Entry 3G3V (X-ray diffraction, 2.10 A resolution); this record covers chain A.

# Chain A
Protein: Lysozyme
Organism: Enterobacteria phage T4
Notes: EC 3.2.1.17
Reference sequence: P00720 (LYS_BPT4); numbering as in UniProt (aligned over 1-164)
Chain sequence (164 residues; each row starts with the number of its first residue):
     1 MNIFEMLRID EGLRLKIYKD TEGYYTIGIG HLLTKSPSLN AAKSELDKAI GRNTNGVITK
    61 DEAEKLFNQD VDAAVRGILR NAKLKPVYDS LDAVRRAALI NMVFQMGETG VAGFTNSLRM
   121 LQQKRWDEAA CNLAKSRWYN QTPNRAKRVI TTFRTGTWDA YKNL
Sequence notes: engineered mutation Thr54 (Cys in P00720), Ala97 (Cys in P00720), Cys131 (Val in P00720)
Covalently attached groups: compound MTN linked to Cys131
Small-molecule neighbours: 2-hydroxyethyl disulfide (HED): Ile3, Val75, Tyr88, Ala93, Arg96, Ala97, Ile100
Curated features (UniProtKB/Swiss-Prot):
  - active site (Proton donor/acceptor): Glu11, Asp20
  - binding site (substrate): Leu32, Phe104, Ser117, Asn132

# In short
Bound to chain A: 2-hydroxyethyl disulfide. Compound MTN is covalently linked to Cys131. Curated annotation
(UniProt) lists active-site residues Glu11 and Asp20 and 4 substrate-binding residues.
Chain A is Lysozyme (Enterobacteria phage T4); the structure, Crystal structure of spin labeled T4 Lysozyme
(V131R1) at 291 K, was determined by X-ray diffraction, deposited together with 3G3W, 3G3X, 1ZYT and 2CUU.
